Entry 7KAP (electron microscopy, 4.10 A resolution (low resolution: residue-level contacts below are approximate; hydrogen-bond / salt-bridge calls are withheld)); this record covers chains D and E of the 7 polymer chains in the assembly.

[Chain D]
Molecule: Protein translocation protein SEC63
Organism: Saccharomyces cerevisiae BY4741
UniProt: P14906 (SEC63_YEAST); numbering as in UniProt (aligned over 2-663)
Chain sequence (694 residues; each row starts with the number of its first residue; numbers below 1 keep their minus sign (Gly-13 is residue -13)):
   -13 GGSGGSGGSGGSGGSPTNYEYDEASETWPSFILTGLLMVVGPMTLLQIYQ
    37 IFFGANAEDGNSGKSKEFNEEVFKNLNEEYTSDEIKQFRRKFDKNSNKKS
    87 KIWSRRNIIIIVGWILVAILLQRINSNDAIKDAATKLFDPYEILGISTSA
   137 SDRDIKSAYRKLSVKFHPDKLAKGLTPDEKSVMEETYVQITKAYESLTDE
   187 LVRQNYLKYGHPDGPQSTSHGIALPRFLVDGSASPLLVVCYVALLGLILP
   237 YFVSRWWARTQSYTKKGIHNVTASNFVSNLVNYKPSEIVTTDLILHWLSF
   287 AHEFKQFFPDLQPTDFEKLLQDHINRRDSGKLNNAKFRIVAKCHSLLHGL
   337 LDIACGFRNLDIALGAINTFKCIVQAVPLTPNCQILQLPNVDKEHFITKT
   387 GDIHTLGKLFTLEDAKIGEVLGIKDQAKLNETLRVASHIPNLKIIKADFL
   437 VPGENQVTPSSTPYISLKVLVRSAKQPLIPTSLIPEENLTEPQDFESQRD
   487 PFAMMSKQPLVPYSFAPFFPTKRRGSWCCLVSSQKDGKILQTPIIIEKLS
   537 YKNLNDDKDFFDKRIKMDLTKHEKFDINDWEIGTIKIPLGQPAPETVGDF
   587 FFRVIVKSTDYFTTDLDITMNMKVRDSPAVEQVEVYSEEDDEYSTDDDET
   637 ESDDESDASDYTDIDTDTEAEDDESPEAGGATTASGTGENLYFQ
Disordered / not traced: -13 to 3, 37-53, 79-92, 116-201, 613-680
Differences from the reference sequence: expression tag (-13 to 1, 664-680)
Curated features (UniProtKB/Swiss-Prot):
  - modified residue: Ser512 (Phosphoserine)
  - mutagenesis: Ala179 (A179T: Temperature-sensitive), Pro426 (P426L: Temperature-sensitive), Ile431 (I431N: Temperature-sensitive), Pro503 (P503A: Temperature-sensitive), Gly511 (G511R: Temperature-sensitive), Thr652 (T652A: Abolishes interaction with SEC62; defect in protein translocation), Thr654 (T654A: Abolishes interaction with SEC62; defect in protein translocation)
What the authors report for this chain:
  - mutagenesis - E440R/F481S: unchanged growth
  - mutagenesis - E440R/F481S: decreased growth in response to pore-mutant (PM) Sec61alpha

[Chain E]
Molecule: Translocation protein SEC66
Organism: Saccharomyces cerevisiae BY4741
UniProt: P33754 (SEC66_YEAST); residue numbers follow UniProt; this construct covers 1-206
Chain sequence (206 residues; each row starts with the number of its first residue):
     1 MSEFNETKFSNNGTFFETEEPIVETKSISVYTPLIYVFILVVSLVMFASS
    51 YRKKQAKKISEQPSIFDENDAHDLYFQIKEMSENEKIHEKVLKAALLNRG
   101 AESVRRSLKLKELAPQINLLYKNGSIGEDYWKRFETEVKLIELEFKDTLQ
   151 EAERLQPGWVQLFVMVCKEICFNQALSRRYQSILKRKEVCIKEWELKINN
   201 DGRLVN
Disordered / not traced: 1-68
Curated features (UniProtKB/Swiss-Prot):
  - glycosylation (N-linked (GlcNAc...) asparagine): Asn5, Asn12

[Chain D / chain E interface]
Residue-residue contacts (22):
  Gln247(D) with Glu128(E)
  Lys251(D) with Asn123(E); Gly124(E)
  Ser260(D) with Tyr130(E)
  Val263(D) with Tyr130(E)
  Ser264(D) with Tyr130(E)
  Val267(D) with Lys109(E); Leu113(E)
  Asn268(D) with Asn69(E)
  Pro271(D) with Arg186(E)
  Ser272(D) with Arg179(E); Ser182(E); Arg186(E)
  Ile274(D) with Val189(E)
  Asp278(D) with Lys192(E)
  Gly342(D) with Gln116(E)
  Phe343(D) with Gln116(E); Ile117(E); Leu120(E)
  Arg344(D) with Gln116(E)
  Leu365(D) with Glu193(E)
  Pro367(D) with Glu193(E)
Other interface residues (no listed pair), chain D (24 interface residues in all): Asn256, Ala259, Lys270, Glu273, Asp338, Ile339, Thr366, Asn368
Other interface residues (no listed pair), chain E (22 interface residues in all): Ser125, Ile126, Gly127, Arg178, Trp194, Glu195

[In short]
Chain D and chain E form an interface of 24 and 22 residues respectively. From UniProt: 7 mutagenesis sites on
chain D. The paper reports that E440R/F481S of chain D reduce growth in response to pore-mutant (PM)
Sec61alpha; E440R/F481S of chain D leave growth unchanged.
Here chain D is Protein translocation protein SEC63 and chain E is Translocation protein SEC66, both from
Saccharomyces cerevisiae BY4741. Entry 7KAP (Cryo-EM structure of the Sec complex from S. cerevisiae, Sec61
pore mutant, class with Sec62, conformation ...) was determined by electron microscopy, deposited together
with 7KAH, 7KAI, 7KAJ, 7KAK, 7KAL, 7KAM and 8 further entries.
